PDB entry 7ZOL | electron microscopy, 3.03 A resolution | chains B and A of the 3 polymer chains in the assembly

== Chain B ==
Molecule: Cas7-11
From: Desulfonema magnum
Sequence (1799 residues; numbered 1 to 1799; the number before each row is that of its first residue):
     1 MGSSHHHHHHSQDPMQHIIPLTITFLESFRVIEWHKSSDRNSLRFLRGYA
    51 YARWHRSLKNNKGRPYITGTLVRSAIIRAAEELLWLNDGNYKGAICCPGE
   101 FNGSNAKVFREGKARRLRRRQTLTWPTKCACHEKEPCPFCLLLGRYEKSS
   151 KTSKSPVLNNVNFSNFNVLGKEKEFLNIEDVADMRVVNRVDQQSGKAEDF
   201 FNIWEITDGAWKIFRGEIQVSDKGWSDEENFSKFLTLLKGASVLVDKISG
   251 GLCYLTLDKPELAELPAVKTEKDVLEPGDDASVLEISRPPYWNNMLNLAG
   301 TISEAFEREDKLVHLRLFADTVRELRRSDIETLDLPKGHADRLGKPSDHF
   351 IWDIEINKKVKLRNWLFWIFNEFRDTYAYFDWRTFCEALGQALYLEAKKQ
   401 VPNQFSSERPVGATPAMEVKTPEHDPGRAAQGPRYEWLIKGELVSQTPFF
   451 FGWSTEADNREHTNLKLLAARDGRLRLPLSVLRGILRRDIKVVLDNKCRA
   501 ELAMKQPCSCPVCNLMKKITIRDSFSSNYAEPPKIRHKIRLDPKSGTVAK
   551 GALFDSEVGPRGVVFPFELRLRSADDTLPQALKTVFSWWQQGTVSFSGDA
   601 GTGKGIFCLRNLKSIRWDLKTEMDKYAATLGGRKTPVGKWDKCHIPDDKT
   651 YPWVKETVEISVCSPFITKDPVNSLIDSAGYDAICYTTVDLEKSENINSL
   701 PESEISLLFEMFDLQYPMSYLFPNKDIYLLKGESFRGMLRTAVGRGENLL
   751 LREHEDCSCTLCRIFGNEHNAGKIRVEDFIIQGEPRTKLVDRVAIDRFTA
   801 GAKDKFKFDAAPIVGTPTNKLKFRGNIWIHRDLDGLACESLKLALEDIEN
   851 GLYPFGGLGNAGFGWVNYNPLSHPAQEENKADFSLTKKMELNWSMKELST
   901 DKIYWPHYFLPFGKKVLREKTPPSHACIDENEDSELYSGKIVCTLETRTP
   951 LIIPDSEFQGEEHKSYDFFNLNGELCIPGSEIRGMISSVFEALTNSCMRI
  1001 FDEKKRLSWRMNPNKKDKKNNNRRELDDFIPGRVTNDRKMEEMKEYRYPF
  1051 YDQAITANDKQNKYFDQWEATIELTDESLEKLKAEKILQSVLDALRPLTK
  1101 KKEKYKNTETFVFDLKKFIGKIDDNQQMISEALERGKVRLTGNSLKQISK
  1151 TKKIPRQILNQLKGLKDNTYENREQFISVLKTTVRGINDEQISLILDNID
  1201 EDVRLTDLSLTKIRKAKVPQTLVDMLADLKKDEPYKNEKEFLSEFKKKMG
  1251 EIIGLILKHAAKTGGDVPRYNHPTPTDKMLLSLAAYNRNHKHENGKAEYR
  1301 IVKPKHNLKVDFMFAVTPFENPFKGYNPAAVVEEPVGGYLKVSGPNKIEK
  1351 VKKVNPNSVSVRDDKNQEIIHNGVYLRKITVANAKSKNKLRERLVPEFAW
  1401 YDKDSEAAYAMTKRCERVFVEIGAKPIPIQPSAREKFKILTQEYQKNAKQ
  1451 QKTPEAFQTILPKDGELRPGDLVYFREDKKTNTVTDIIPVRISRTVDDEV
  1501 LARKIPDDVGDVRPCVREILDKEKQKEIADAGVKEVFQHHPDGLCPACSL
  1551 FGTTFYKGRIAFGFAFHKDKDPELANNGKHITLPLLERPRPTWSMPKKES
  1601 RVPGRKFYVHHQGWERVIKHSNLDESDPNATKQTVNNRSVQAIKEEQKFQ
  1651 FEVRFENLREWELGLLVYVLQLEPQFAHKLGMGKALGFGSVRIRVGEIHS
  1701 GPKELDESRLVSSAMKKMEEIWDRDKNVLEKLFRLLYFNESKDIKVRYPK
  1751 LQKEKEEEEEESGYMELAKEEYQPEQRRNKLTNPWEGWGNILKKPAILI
Disordered / not traced: 1-15, 264-274, 458-462, 694-724, 1016-1021, 1318-1338, 1404, 1793-1799
Bound ions: Zn2+ site 1: C97, C131, C137, C140; Zn2+ site 2: C498, C508, C510, C513; Zn2+ site 3: H754, C757, C759, C762; Zn2+ site 4: C997, C1515, C1545, C1548
What the authors report for this chain:
  - contacts within the chain: D310-K1526 (salt bridge)
  - catalytic residues: D682 (by similarity / conservation)

== Chain A ==
Molecule: Tpr-chat
From: Desulfonema magnum
Sequence (151 residues; row label = number of the first residue in the row):
     1 MSSAFSGLKIPELSVDPAEVFKSDNPQLVSVLLDEFELQEQRPFFSGLIP
    51 EKQINIALKKSPQLKKLACHLLEAYEINGRRWKHADRRRVLEKAIRLLEK
   101 VSNELKGDIQKLENNVKESGKDSEELNKTREKHGEILADMGRAYLHRAKI
   151 I
Disordered / not traced: 1

== Interface between chain B and chain A ==
Residue-residue contacts (49; chain B residue first):
  P410(B) - E92(A)
  K544(B) - Q39(A)  hydrogen bond (side chain-backbone)
  K544(B) - E40(A)
  K544(B) - Q41(A)
  K544(B) - P43(A)
  S545(B) - P43(A)
  L751(B) - Q41(A)
  E755(B) - R88(A)  salt bridge
  K920(B) - P43(A)
  K920(B) - F44(A)
  K920(B) - F45(A)  hydrogen bond (backbone-backbone)
  T921(B) - R42(A)  hydrogen bond
  T921(B) - P43(A)
  T921(B) - F44(A)
  P922(B) - R42(A)
  P922(B) - P43(A)
  P922(B) - F45(A)
  S924(B) - Q41(A)  hydrogen bond (side chain-backbone)
  S924(B) - R42(A)
  S924(B) - P43(A)
  E932(B) - Q41(A)
  E932(B) - R42(A)  salt bridge
  K1522(B) - P50(A)  hydrogen bond (side chain-backbone)
  K1524(B) - P50(A)  hydrogen bond (side chain-backbone)
  K1524(B) - E51(A)
  E1527(B) - N55(A)
  A1531(B) - I56(A)  hydrophobic
  V1533(B) - Q27(A)
  V1533(B) - S30(A)
  V1533(B) - I56(A)  hydrophobic
  V1533(B) - K60(A)
  E1535(B) - S30(A)  hydrogen bond
  V1536(B) - V29(A)  hydrophobic
  V1536(B) - S30(A)
  V1536(B) - G47(A)
  V1536(B) - L48(A)  hydrogen bond (backbone-backbone)
  F1537(B) - P26(A)  hydrophobic
  F1537(B) - L48(A)
  F1537(B) - I49(A)
  F1537(B) - P50(A)  hydrophobic
  Q1538(B) - S46(A)
  Q1538(B) - G47(A)
  H1539(B) - S46(A)
  H1540(B) - S46(A)
  P1541(B) - S46(A)  hydrogen bond (backbone-side chain)
  P1541(B) - G47(A)
  P1541(B) - I49(A)  hydrophobic
  G1543(B) - F45(A)
  L1544(B) - F45(A)  hydrophobic
Interface residues without a listed pair, chain B (31 interface residues in all): E408, P923, E930, I1519, D1530, F1555, Y1556
Interface residues without a listed pair, chain A (26 interface residues in all): F21, K52, L58, R96

== In short ==
Chain B and chain A form an interface of 31 and 26 residues respectively; the contacts include 9 hydrogen
bonds and 2 salt bridges. Polar pairs include E755(B)-R88(A), E932(B)-R42(A) and K544(B)-Q39(A). C97(B),
C131(B), C137(B) and C140(B) coordinate Zn2+ site 1. From the paper: the catalytic residue D682(B); contacts
within the chain involving D310(B) and K1526(B).
Here chain B is Cas7-11 and chain A is Tpr-chat, both from Desulfonema magnum. Entry 7ZOL (Cryo-EM structure
of a CRISPR effector in complex with regulator) was determined by electron microscopy, deposited together with
7ZOQ.
